Entry 8YX9 (X-ray diffraction, 2.80 A resolution); this record covers chains H and A of the 3 polymer chains in the assembly.

[Chain H]
Protein: Dacetuzumab, Heavy chain
Organism: Homo sapiens
Chain sequence (223 residues; numbered 1 to 223; the number before each row is that of its first residue):
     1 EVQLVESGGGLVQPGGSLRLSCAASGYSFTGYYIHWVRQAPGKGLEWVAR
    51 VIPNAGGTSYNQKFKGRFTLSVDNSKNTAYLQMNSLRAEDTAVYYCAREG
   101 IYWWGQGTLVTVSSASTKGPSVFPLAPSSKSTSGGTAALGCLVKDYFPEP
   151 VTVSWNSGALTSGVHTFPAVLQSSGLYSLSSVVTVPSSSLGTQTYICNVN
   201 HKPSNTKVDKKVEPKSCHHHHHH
Not modelled in the structure: 130-133, 217-223
Disulfides: C22-C96, C141-C197

[Chain A]
Protein: Tumor necrosis factor receptor superfamily member 5
Organism: Homo sapiens
UniProtKB: P25942 (TNR5_HUMAN); residue numbers follow UniProt; this construct covers 21-193
Chain sequence (179 residues; each row starts with the number of its first residue):
    21 EPPTACREKQYLINSQCCSLCQPGQKLVSDCTEFTETECLPCGESEFLDT
    71 WNRETHCHQHKYCDPNLGLRVQQKGTSETDTICTCEEGWHCTSEACESCV
   121 LHRSCSPGFGVKQIATGVSDTICEPCPVGFFSNVSSAFEKCHPWTSCETK
   171 DLVVQQAGTNKTDVVCGPQDRLRHHHHHH
Not modelled in the structure: 21, 170-177, 187-199
Construct notes: expression tag (194-199)
Disulfides: C26-C37, C38-C51, C41-C59, C62-C77, C83-C103, C105-C119, C111-C116, C125-C143, C146-C161

[Chain H / chain A interface]
Contacting residue pairs - 13 pairs, chain H then chain A:
  Y32(H) - E53(A)
  Y32(H) - F54(A)  hydrophobic
  Y33(H) - T52(A)
  R50(H) - S49(A)
  R50(H) - T55(A)
  R50(H) - E58(A)  salt bridge
  S59(H) - E58(A)  hydrogen bond
  R98(H) - F54(A)
  E99(H) - T52(A)  hydrogen bond
  E99(H) - F54(A)
  E99(H) - T55(A)
  G100(H) - F54(A)
  Y102(H) - F54(A)
Also at the interface, not in a pair above, chain A (7 interface residues in all): D50

[Summary]
8 residues of chain H face 7 of chain A across their interface, with 2 hydrogen bonds and 1 salt bridge. Polar
pairs include R50(H)-E58(A), S59(H)-E58(A) and E99(H)-T52(A).
Chain H is Dacetuzumab, Heavy chain and chain A is Tumor necrosis factor receptor superfamily member 5, both
from Homo sapiens; the structure, CD40 in complex with Dacetuzumab Fab, was determined by X-ray diffraction.
